PDB entry 1GBK | X-ray diffraction, 2.13 A resolution | chains A and P

== Chain A ==
Name: Alpha-lytic protease
Source organism: Lysobacter enzymogenes
Notes: EC 3.4.21.12
Reference sequence: P00778 (PRLA_LYSEN); the construct lacks a stretch of the UniProt sequence and is renumbered around it, so the offset changes along the chain: 16-19 = UniProt 202-205; 31-36 = UniProt 206-211; 38-44 = UniProt 212-218; 45-48 = UniProt 220-223; 13 more segments
Sequence (198 residues; numbered 16 to 245 plus 28 insertion-coded residues; 60 numbers in that range are skipped by the numbering (no residue carries them; nothing is unmodelled there); the number before each row is that of its first residue; a row labelled like 15A-15B holds insertion residues (15A, then the next letters in order)):
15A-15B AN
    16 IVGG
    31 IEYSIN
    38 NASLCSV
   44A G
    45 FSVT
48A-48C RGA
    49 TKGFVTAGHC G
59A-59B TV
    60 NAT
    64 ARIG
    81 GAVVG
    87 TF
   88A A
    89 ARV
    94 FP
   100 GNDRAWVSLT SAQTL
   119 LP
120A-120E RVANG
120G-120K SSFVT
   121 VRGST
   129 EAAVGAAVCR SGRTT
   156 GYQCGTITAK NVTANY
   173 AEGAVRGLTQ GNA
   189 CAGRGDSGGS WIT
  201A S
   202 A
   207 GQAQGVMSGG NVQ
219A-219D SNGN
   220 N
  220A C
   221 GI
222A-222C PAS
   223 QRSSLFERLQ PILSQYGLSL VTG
Disulfides: Cys-42/Cys-58, Cys-137/Cys-159, Cys-189/Cys-220A
Differences from the reference sequence: engineered mutation Ala-190 (Met337 in P00778)
Swiss-Prot annotation at these positions:
  - active site (Charge relay system): His-57, Asp-102, Ser-195

== Chain P ==
Name: Methoxysuccinyl-ala-ala-pro-alanine boronic acid inhibitor
Sequence (5 residues; numbered 5 to 1; the number before each row is that of its first residue; the depositors numbered this strand downwards along its sequence, so these rows (ascending numbers) run in the REVERSE of the deposited 5'-to-3' order):
     1 APAAX
Unresolved in the structure: 5
Modified positions: Ala-1 (alanine boronic acid; B2A); MSU (succinic acid monomethyl ester) at position 5

== Chain A / chain P interface ==
Pairs across the interface - 20 pairs, chain A then chain P:
  His-57(A) / Ala-1(P)
  His-57(A) / Pro-2(P)
  Asn-170(A) / Ala-4(P)
  Tyr-171(A) / Pro-2(P)
  Tyr-171(A) / Ala-3(P)
  Tyr-171(A) / Ala-4(P)
  Gly-191(A) / Ala-1(P)
  Arg-192(A) / Ala-1(P)
  Gly-193(A) / Ala-1(P)
  Asp-194(A) / Ala-1(P)
  Ser-195(A) / Ala-1(P)  covalent bond
  Ser-195(A) / Pro-2(P)
  Ser-214(A) / Ala-1(P)  hydrogen bond (backbone-backbone)
  Ser-214(A) / Pro-2(P)
  Gly-215(A) / Ala-1(P)
  Gly-215(A) / Pro-2(P)
  Gly-215(A) / Ala-3(P)
  Gly-216(A) / Ala-3(P)  hydrogen bond (backbone-backbone)
  Gly-216(A) / Ala-4(P)
  Val-218(A) / Ala-3(P)  hydrophobic
Other interface residues (no listed pair), chain A (17 interface residues in all): Phe-94, Glu-174, Met-213, Asn-217, Leu-227

== Overview ==
The interface between chain A and chain P involves 17 residues on one side and 4 on the other; the contacts
include 1 covalent bond and 2 hydrogen bonds. Backbone hydrogen bonds pair Ser-214(A)/Ala-1(P) and
Gly-216(A)/Ala-3(P).
Here chain A is Alpha-lytic protease (Lysobacter enzymogenes) and chain P is
Methoxysuccinyl-ala-ala-pro-alanine boronic acid inhibitor. Entry 1GBK (Alpha-lytic protease with met 190
replaced by ala complex with methoxysuccinyl-ala-ala-pro-alanine boronic acid) was determined by X-ray
diffraction (same publication as 1GBB, 1GBC, 1GBD, 1GBF, 1GBH, 1GBI, 1GBL and 1GBM).
